Entry 4RFE (X-ray diffraction, 1.91 A resolution); this record covers chains H and L.

== Chain H ==
Name: Fab heavy chain of ADCC-potent anti-HIV-1 antibody JR4
Source organism: Macaca mulatta
Notes: antibody fragment or engineered binder
Chain sequence (233 residues; numbered -1 to 221 plus 10 insertion-coded residues; the number before each row is that of its first residue; a row labelled like 82A-82C holds insertion residues (82A, then the next letters in order); numbers below 1 keep their minus sign (His-1 is residue -1)):
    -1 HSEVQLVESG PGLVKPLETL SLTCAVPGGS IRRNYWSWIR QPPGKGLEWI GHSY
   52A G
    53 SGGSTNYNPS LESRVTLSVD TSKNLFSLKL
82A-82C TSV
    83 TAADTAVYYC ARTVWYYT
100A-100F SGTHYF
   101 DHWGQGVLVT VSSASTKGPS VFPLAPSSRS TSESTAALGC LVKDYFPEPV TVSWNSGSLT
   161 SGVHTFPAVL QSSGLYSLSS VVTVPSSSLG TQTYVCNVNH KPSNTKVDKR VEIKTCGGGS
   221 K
Unresolved in the structure: -1 to 2, 127-131, 213-221
Disulfide bonds: Cys22-Cys92, Cys140-Cys196

== Chain L ==
Name: Fab light chain of ADCC-potent  anti-HIV-1 antibody JR4
Source organism: Macaca mulatta
Notes: antibody fragment or engineered binder
Chain sequence (216 residues; each row starts with the number of its first residue; note: 1 number in that range is skipped by the numbering (no residue carries it; nothing is unmodelled there); a row labelled like 27A-27B holds insertion residues (27A, then the next letters in order)):
     1 QSVLTQPPS
    11 VSAAPGQKVT ISCSGSS
27A-27B SN
    28 IGRSYVSWYQ QVPGAAPKLL IYDTNKRPSG VSDRFSGSKS GSSASLAITG LQTGDEADYY
    88 CGAWDGSL
95A-95B NV
    96 HIFGSGTKLT V
  106A L
   107 GQPKASPLVT LFPPSSEELQ ANKATLVCLI SDFYPGVVKV AWKADGNSVN TGVETTTPSK
   167 QSNNKYAASS YLSLTSDQWK SHKSYSCQVT HEGSTVEKTV APTECS
Unresolved in the structure: 1-2, 209-212
Disulfide bonds: Cys23-Cys88, Cys134-Cys193

== Chain H / chain L interface ==
Contacting residue pairs (79):
  Ile37(H) - Phe98(L)  hydrophobic
  Gln39(H) - Gln38(L)  hydrogen bond
  Gln39(H) - Tyr87(L)  hydrogen bond
  Gly42(H) - Thr163(L)
  Lys43(H) - Tyr87(L)
  Gly44(H) - Tyr87(L)
  Leu45(H) - Pro44(L)  hydrophobic
  Leu45(H) - Tyr87(L)  hydrophobic
  Leu45(H) - Phe98(L)
  Glu46(H) - Phe98(L)
  Trp47(H) - Trp91(L)  hydrophobic
  Trp47(H) - Val95B(L)  hydrophobic
  Trp47(H) - His96(L)
  Trp47(H) - Phe98(L)
  Asn58(H) - Trp91(L)
  Asn58(H) - Asn95A(L)
  Pro61(H) - Val95B(L)
  Tyr91(H) - Gln38(L)
  Tyr91(H) - Ala42(L)
  Tyr91(H) - Ala43(L)  hydrophobic
  Tyr91(H) - Pro44(L)
  Trp97(H) - Trp91(L)
  Ser100A(H) - Tyr32(L)
  Gly100B(H) - Ser31(L)
  Gly100B(H) - Tyr32(L)  hydrogen bond (backbone-backbone)
  Thr100C(H) - Tyr32(L)
  Thr100C(H) - Asp50(L)  hydrogen bond
  His100D(H) - Trp91(L)
  His100D(H) - His96(L)  hydrogen bond
  Tyr100E(H) - Ser34(L)
  Tyr100E(H) - Tyr36(L)
  Tyr100E(H) - Leu46(L)  hydrophobic
  Tyr100E(H) - Tyr49(L)
  Tyr100E(H) - Asp50(L)
  Phe100F(H) - Tyr36(L)  hydrogen bond (backbone-side chain)
  Phe100F(H) - Leu46(L)
  Phe100F(H) - His96(L)
  Phe100F(H) - Phe98(L)  hydrophobic
  Asp101(H) - Leu46(L)
  Trp103(H) - Tyr36(L)  hydrophobic
  Trp103(H) - Pro44(L)
  Gly104(H) - Ala43(L)
  Phe122(H) - Ser121(L)
  Phe122(H) - Glu123(L)
  Phe122(H) - Glu124(L)
  Pro123(H) - Ser121(L)
  Pro123(H) - Glu123(L)
  Leu124(H) - Phe118(L)
  Leu124(H) - Val133(L)  hydrophobic
  Ala125(H) - Phe118(L)
  Ala125(H) - Pro119(L)
  Pro126(H) - Phe118(L)
  Ala137(H) - Phe118(L)
  Leu141(H) - Thr131(L)
  Leu141(H) - Tyr177(L)  hydrophobic
  Lys143(H) - Glu124(L)  salt bridge
  Lys143(H) - Lys129(L)
  Lys143(H) - Thr131(L)
  His164(H) - Gln167(L)
  His164(H) - Ala173(L)
  Phe166(H) - Leu135(L)  hydrophobic
  Phe166(H) - Ile136(L)
  Phe166(H) - Ala173(L)  hydrophobic
  Phe166(H) - Ala174(L)
  Pro167(H) - Ser165(L)
  Pro167(H) - Ser175(L)
  Ala168(H) - Thr162(L)
  Val169(H) - Glu160(L)
  Val169(H) - Thr162(L)
  Val169(H) - Tyr177(L)  hydrophobic
  Leu170(H) - Glu160(L)
  Gln171(H) - Glu160(L)
  Gln171(H) - Tyr177(L)
  Gln171(H) - Ser179(L)
  Leu178(H) - Tyr177(L)
  Ser179(H) - Val133(L)
  Ser179(H) - Leu135(L)
  Ser179(H) - Tyr177(L)  hydrogen bond
  Val181(H) - Leu135(L)  hydrophobic
Other interface residues (no listed pair), chain H (48 interface residues in all): His50, Tyr59, Asn60, Gln105, Leu138, Gly139, Ser172, Ser177, Lys209
Other interface residues (no listed pair), chain L (42 interface residues in all): Arg30, Leu95, Thr116, Ser137, Thr161

== Summary ==
48 residues of chain H and 42 residues of chain L are in contact, with 7 hydrogen bonds and 1 salt bridge.
Polar contacts include Lys143(H)-Glu124(L), Gln39(H)-Gln38(L) and Gln39(H)-Tyr87(L).
Here chain H is Fab heavy chain of ADCC-potent anti-HIV-1 antibody JR4 and chain L is Fab light chain of
ADCC-potent  anti-HIV-1 antibody JR4, both from Macaca mulatta. Entry 4RFE (Crystal structure of ADCC-potent
ANTI-HIV-1 Rhesus macaque antibody JR4 Fab) was determined by X-ray diffraction (same publication as 4RFN and
4RFO).
